8IYL - chains m and L of the 42 polymer chains in the assembly; structure by electron microscopy, 3.00 A resolution.

# Chain m
Protein: Tail tip protein M
From: Escherichia phage lambda
UniProt: P03737 (TIPM_LAMBD); residue numbers follow UniProt; this construct covers 1-109
Chain sequence (109 residues; each row starts with the number of its first residue):
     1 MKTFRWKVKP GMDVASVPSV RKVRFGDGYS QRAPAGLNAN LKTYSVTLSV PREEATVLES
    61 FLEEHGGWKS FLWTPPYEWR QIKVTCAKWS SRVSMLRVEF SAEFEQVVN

# Chain L
Protein: Tail tip protein L
From: Escherichia phage lambda
UniProt: P03738 (TIPL_LAMBD); numbering as in UniProt (aligned over 1-232)
Chain sequence (232 residues; row label = number of the first residue in the row):
     1 MQDIRQETLN ECTRAEQSAS VVLWEIDLTE VGGERYFFCN EQNEKGEPVT WQGRQYQPYP
    61 IQGSGFELNG KGTSTRPTLT VSNLYGMVTG MAEDMQSLVG GTVVRRKVYA RFLDAVNFVN
   121 GNSYADPEQE VISRWRIEQC SELSAVSASF VLSTPTETDG AVFPGRIMLA NTCTWTYRGD
   181 ECGYSGPAVA DEYDQPTSDI TKDKCSKCLS GCKFRNNVGN FGGFLSINKL SQ
Curated features (UniProtKB/Swiss-Prot):
  - binding site ([4Fe-4S] cluster): Cys173, Cys182, Cys205, Cys212
Metal / ion sites: 4Fe-4S cluster Fe: Cys173, Cys182, Cys205, Cys212
Ligand contacts: 4Fe-4S cluster (SF4): Cys173, Trp175, Tyr177, Cys182, Cys205, Lys207, Cys208, Cys212, Arg215, Asn217, Asn220, Phe221, Gly222

# Chain m / chain L interface
Pairs across the interface - 23 pairs, chain m then chain L:
  Arg21(m) - Leu84(L)
  Arg21(m) - Ala145(L)
  Arg21(m) - Val146(L)
  Val23(m) - Ser82(L)
  Val23(m) - Leu84(L)  hydrophobic
  Val23(m) - Val146(L)  hydrophobic
  Phe25(m) - Asn40(L)  hydrogen bond (backbone-side chain)
  Phe25(m) - Pro60(L)
  Phe25(m) - Ile61(L)
  Phe25(m) - Gln62(L)
  Phe25(m) - Thr80(L)
  Gly28(m) - Asn40(L)
  Gly28(m) - Glu41(L)
  Tyr29(m) - Asn40(L)  hydrogen bond (backbone-backbone)
  Tyr29(m) - Gln42(L)
  Tyr29(m) - Pro58(L)  hydrophobic
  Gln31(m) - Tyr59(L)
  Gln31(m) - Ser82(L)  hydrogen bond
  Gln31(m) - Leu84(L)
  Gln31(m) - Tyr85(L)
  Arg32(m) - Leu84(L)
  Arg32(m) - Tyr85(L)  hydrogen bond (backbone-side chain)
  Ala33(m) - Leu84(L)  hydrophobic
Also at the interface, not in a pair above, chain m (9 interface residues in all): Asp27
Also at the interface, not in a pair above, chain L (15 interface residues in all): Val81

# In short
9 residues of chain m face 15 of chain L across their interface; the contacts include 4 hydrogen bonds. Polar
pairs include Phe25(m)-Asn40(L), Gln31(m)-Ser82(L) and Arg32(m)-Tyr85(L). Bound to chain L: 4Fe-4S cluster.
Curated annotation (UniProt) lists 4 [4Fe-4S] cluster-binding residues on chain L.
Chain m is Tail tip protein M and chain L is Tail tip protein L, both from Escherichia phage lambda; the
structure, Tail tip conformation 2 of phage lambda tail, was determined by electron microscopy, deposited
together with 8IYD, 8IYK, 8JVM and 8KGE.
